PDB entry 9J3D | electron microscopy, 2.97 A resolution | chains D and L of the 12 polymer chains in the assembly

Chain D:
Molecule: RND efflux system, MexC-like protein
From: Klebsiella pneumoniae
UniProt: A0A411AKL2 (A0A411AKL2_KLEPN); residue numbers follow UniProt; this construct covers 1-387
Chain sequence (395 residues; row label = number of the first residue in the row):
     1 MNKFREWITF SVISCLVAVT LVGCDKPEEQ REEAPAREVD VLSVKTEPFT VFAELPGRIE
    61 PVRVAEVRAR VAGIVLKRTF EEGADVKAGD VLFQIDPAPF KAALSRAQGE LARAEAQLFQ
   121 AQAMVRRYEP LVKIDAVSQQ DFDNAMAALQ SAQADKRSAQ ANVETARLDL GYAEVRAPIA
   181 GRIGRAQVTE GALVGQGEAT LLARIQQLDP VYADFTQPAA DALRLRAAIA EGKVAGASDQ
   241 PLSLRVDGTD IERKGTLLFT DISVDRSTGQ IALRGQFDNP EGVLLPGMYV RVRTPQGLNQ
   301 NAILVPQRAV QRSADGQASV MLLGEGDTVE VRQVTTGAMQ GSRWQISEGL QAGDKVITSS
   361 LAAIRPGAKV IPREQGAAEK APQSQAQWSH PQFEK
Disordered / not traced: 1-35, 374-395
Construct notes: expression tag (388-395)

Chain L:
Molecule: Efflux pump membrane transporter
From: Klebsiella pneumoniae
UniProt: A0A411AKL6 (A0A411AKL6_KLEPN); numbering as in UniProt (aligned over 1-1044)
Chain sequence (1044 residues; each row starts with the number of its first residue):
     1 MPLFFIRRPN FAWVVALFIS LGGLLVIPFL PVAQYPNVAP PQITVTATYP GASAQVLTDS
    61 VTSVIEEELN GAKNLLYFES TSNANGIAEI TVTFQPGTDP ELAQVDVQNR LKKAEARMPQ
   121 AVLTLGIQTE QATAGFLLIY SLRYKDGDKN ANTTALADYA VRNVNNEIRR LPGVGKLQFF
   181 DSEAAMRVWI DPQKLVGYGL SIDDVNNAIR TQNVQVPAGA FGSTPGSSEQ ELTATLTVKG
   241 TLDNPEEFAA IVLRANQDGS RLTLGDVARI EVGSQDYNFG SRQDGKPAVA AAVQLSPGAN
   301 AIQTAEAVKQ RLTELSANFP DNVEFSVPYD TSRFVDVAID KVIMTLIEAM VLVFLVMFLF
   361 LQNVRYTLIP SIVVPVCLLG TLTFMYLLGF SVNMMTMFGM VLAIGILVDD AIVVVENVER
   421 IMAEEGLAPV PATIKAMGQV SGAIIGITLV LSAVFLPLAF MAGSVGVIYQ QFSLSLAVSI
   481 LFSGFLALTF TPALCATLLK PIPVGHHEKT GFFGWFNRKF TSLTSRYTKL NDKLVPRAGR
   541 VMFIYLGVVV LMGFLYMRLP ESFVPVEDQG YMIVDIQLPP GATRERTSAA GGELESFLMA
   601 REAVQTTFLV LGFSFSGMGE NAAIAFPLLK DWSERDSSQS PEAESAAVNQ HFANLDDGAI
   661 MAVPPPPVEG LGNSGGFALR LQDRAGLGRD ALLAARDEVL GKVNGNPKFL YAMMEGLAEA
   721 PQLRLVIDRE QARTLGVSFE AISSALSTAF GSSVINDFAN AGRQQRVVVQ AEQAERMTPE
   781 SVLRLHVPND SGSLVPLSAF VTTSWEEGPV QVARYNGYPS IRIAGDAAPG VSTGEAMLEL
   841 ERIAAELPEG IGYEWTGLSY QERVASGQAT MLFALAITVV FLLLVALYES WAIPLTVMLI
   901 VPVGALGAVL AVTAIGLPND VYFKVGLITV IGLAAKNAIL IVEFAKDLWE DGYSLRDAAV
   961 EAARLRFRPI IMTSMAFMLG VVPLAIATGA GAASQRALGT GVLGGMLSAT MLGVIFVPIF
  1021 FVWVLSLLRT KPQQTDNHPL HKAE
Disordered / not traced: 1033-1044

How chain D and chain L interact:
Contacting residue pairs (10; chain D residue first):
  Gln307(D) - Gln230(L)  hydrogen bond
  Gln307(D) - Glu231(L)
  Gln307(D) - Leu232(L)
  Arg308(D) - Glu231(L)  salt bridge
  Met339(D) - Gln230(L)  hydrogen bond
  Gly341(D) - Glu229(L)
  Gly341(D) - Gln230(L)  hydrogen bond (backbone-side chain)
  Ser342(D) - Glu229(L)  hydrogen bond (backbone-side chain)
  Ser342(D) - Glu231(L)
  Trp344(D) - Leu232(L)
Also at the interface, not in a pair above, chain D (8 interface residues in all): Arg266, Gln340
Also at the interface, not in a pair above, chain L (5 interface residues in all): Gln257

Summary:
8 residues of chain D and 5 residues of chain L are in contact, with 4 hydrogen bonds and 1 salt bridge. Polar
pairs include Arg308(D)-Glu231(L), Gln307(D)-Gln230(L) and Met339(D)-Gln230(L).
Chain D is RND efflux system, MexC-like protein and chain L is Efflux pump membrane transporter, both from
Klebsiella pneumoniae; the structure, Cryo-EM structure of TMexCD1-TOprJ1, was determined by electron
microscopy.
